PDB entry 9BL2 | X-ray diffraction, 2.10 A resolution | chains A and G of the 4 polymer chains in the assembly

Chain A:
Protein: HLA-B alpha chain (B*5703GB)
Source organism: Homo sapiens
Reference sequence: I3ZN84 (I3ZN84_HUMAN); residues 1-276 here correspond to UniProt positions 25-300 (UniProt number = residue number + 24)
Sequence (276 residues; each row starts with the number of its first residue):
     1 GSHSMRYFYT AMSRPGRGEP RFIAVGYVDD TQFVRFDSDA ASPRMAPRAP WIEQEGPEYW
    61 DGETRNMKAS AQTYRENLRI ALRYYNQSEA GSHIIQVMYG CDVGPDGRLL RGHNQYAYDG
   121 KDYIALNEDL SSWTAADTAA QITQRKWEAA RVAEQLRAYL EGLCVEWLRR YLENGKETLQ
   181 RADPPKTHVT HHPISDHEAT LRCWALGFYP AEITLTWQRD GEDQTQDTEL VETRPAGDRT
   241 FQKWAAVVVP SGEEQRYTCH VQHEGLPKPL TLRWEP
Disulfide bonds: Cys101-Cys164, Cys203-Cys259

Chain G:
Protein: Killer cell immunoglobulin-like receptor 3DL1
Source organism: Homo sapiens
Reference sequence: P43629 (KI3L1_HUMAN); residues 1-299 here correspond to UniProt positions 22-320 (UniProt number = residue number + 21)
Sequence (316 residues; numbered -16 to 299; the number before each row is that of its first residue; numbers below 1 keep their minus sign (His-16 is residue -16)):
   -16 HHHHHHGSGS DDDDKGSHMG GQDKPFLSAW PSAVVPRGGH VTLRCHYRHR FNNFMLYKED
    44 RIHIPIFHGR IFQESFNMSP VTTAHAGNYT CRGSHPHSPT GWSAPSNPVV IMVTGNHRKP
   104 SLLAHPGPLV KSGERVILQC WSDIMFEHFF LHKEGISKDP SRLVGQIHDG VSKANFSIGP
   164 MMLALAGTYR CYGSVTHTPY QLSAPSDPLD IVVTGPYEKP SLSAQPGPKV QAGESVTLSC
   224 SSRSSYDMYH LSREGGAHER RLPAVRKVNR TFQADFPLGP ATHGGTYRCF GSFRHSPYEW
   284 SDPSDPLLVS VTGNPS
Disordered / not traced: -16 to 5, 295-299
Construct notes: expression tag (-16 to 0)
Disulfide bonds: Cys28-Cys74, Cys123-Cys174, Cys223-Cys272
Glycans and other covalent adducts: N-acetylglucosamine (NAG) linked to Asn71, Asn158, Asn252

Interface between chain A and chain G:
Contacting residue pairs (39):
  Pro15(A) with Trp13(G), hydrophobic; Arg27(G)
  Gly16(A) with Phe9(G); Ser11(G); Arg27(G); His29(G); Phe34(G)
  Arg17(A) with Phe9(G); His29(G)
  Gly18(A) with Phe9(G)
  Glu19(A) with Phe9(G)
  Gln72(A) with Met165(G); Ala167(G); Leu168(G)
  Thr73(A) with Met165(G)
  Glu76(A) with Leu166(G); Ala167(G)
  Arg79(A) with Lys141(G)
  Ile80(A) with Leu166(G), hydrophobic
  Arg83(A) with His278(G), hydrogen bond (side chain-backbone)
  Tyr84(A) with Arg277(G); His278(G)
  Glu89(A) with Trp13(G); Ile139(G)
  Ile142(A) with Arg277(G); His278(G)
  Arg145(A) with Ser228(G); Asp230(G), salt bridge; Phe276(G)
  Lys146(A) with Tyr200(G); Phe276(G); Ser279(G), hydrogen bond; Glu282(G), salt bridge
  Ala149(A) with Tyr200(G); Glu201(G), hydrogen bond (backbone-backbone); Ser227(G); Phe276(G), hydrophobic
  Ala150(A) with Tyr200(G), hydrophobic
  Arg151(A) with Glu201(G), salt bridge
Other interface residues (no listed pair), chain G (24 interface residues in all): Pro199, Tyr229

Summary:
19 residues of chain A and 24 residues of chain G are in contact, with 3 hydrogen bonds and 3 salt bridges.
Polar contacts include Arg145(A)-Asp230(G), Lys146(A)-Glu282(G) and Arg151(A)-Glu201(G). Covalently linked
N-acetylglucosamine: at Asn71(G), Asn158(G) and Asn252(G).
Here chain A is HLA-B alpha chain (B*5703GB) and chain G is Killer cell immunoglobulin-like receptor 3DL1,
both from Homo sapiens. Entry 9BL2 (KIR3DL1*001 in complex with HLA-B*57:03 presenting the AW10 peptide) was
determined by X-ray diffraction together with 9BL3, 9BL4, 9BL5, 9BL6, 9BL9 and 9BLA from the same study.
